PDB entry 1MCN | X-ray diffraction, 2.70 A resolution | chains A and B of the 3 polymer chains in the assembly

== Chain A (and B) ==
Molecule: Immunoglobulin lambda dimer mcg (light chain)
From: Homo sapiens
Notes: chain B of this document is another copy of the same molecule, construct and numbering; everything in this record applies to it too
Chain sequence (216 residues; row label = number of the first residue in the row):
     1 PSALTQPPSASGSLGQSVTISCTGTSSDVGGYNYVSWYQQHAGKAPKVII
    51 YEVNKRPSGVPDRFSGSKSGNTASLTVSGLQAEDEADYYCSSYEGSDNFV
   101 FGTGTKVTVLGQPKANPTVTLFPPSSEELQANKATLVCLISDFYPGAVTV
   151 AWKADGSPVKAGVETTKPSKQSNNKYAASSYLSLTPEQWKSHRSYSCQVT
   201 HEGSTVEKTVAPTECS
Sequence notes: conflict Ile20 (Phe39 in S14675), Thr23 (Ser42 in S14675), Val29 (Ile48 in S14675), 19 further conflict positions vs the reference (S14675) not listed
Disulfide bonds: Cys22-Cys90, Cys138-Cys197

== Chain A / chain B interface ==
Contacting residue pairs (58):
  Tyr38(A) - Phe99(B)
  Tyr38(A) - Phe101(B)  hydrophobic
  Gln40(A) - Gln40(B)  hydrogen bond
  Gln40(A) - Tyr89(B)
  Ala42(A) - Lys167(B)
  Lys44(A) - Tyr89(B)  hydrogen bond (backbone-side chain)
  Ala45(A) - Tyr89(B)  hydrophobic
  Ala45(A) - Gly102(B)
  Pro46(A) - Tyr89(B)
  Pro46(A) - Phe101(B)
  Val48(A) - Phe99(B)  hydrophobic
  Tyr51(A) - Ser96(B)
  Tyr51(A) - Asp97(B)
  Arg56(A) - Asp97(B)
  Pro57(A) - Asp97(B)
  Ser58(A) - Asp97(B)  hydrogen bond
  Tyr89(A) - Pro46(B)  hydrophobic
  Asp97(A) - Tyr51(B)  hydrogen bond
  Phe101(A) - Pro46(B)
  Phe101(A) - Val48(B)  hydrophobic
  Thr120(A) - Glu128(B)
  Phe122(A) - Phe122(B)  hydrophobic
  Phe122(A) - Pro123(B)
  Phe122(A) - Glu128(B)
  Phe122(A) - Thr135(B)
  Pro123(A) - Phe122(B)
  Pro123(A) - Ser125(B)
  Thr135(A) - Phe122(B)
  Val137(A) - Phe122(B)  hydrophobic
  Val137(A) - Leu139(B)  hydrophobic
  Leu139(A) - Thr135(B)
  Leu139(A) - Val137(B)  hydrophobic
  Leu139(A) - Tyr181(B)  hydrophobic
  Ser141(A) - Tyr181(B)
  Asp142(A) - Tyr181(B)  hydrogen bond
  Glu164(A) - Gln171(B)
  Glu164(A) - Ser172(B)
  Thr166(A) - Thr166(B)
  Thr166(A) - Ser169(B)
  Thr166(A) - Ala177(B)
  Lys167(A) - Ser169(B)  hydrogen bond (backbone-side chain)
  Lys167(A) - Lys170(B)
  Pro168(A) - Lys167(B)
  Ser169(A) - Thr166(B)
  Ser169(A) - Lys167(B)  hydrogen bond (side chain-backbone)
  Lys170(A) - Lys167(B)
  Gln171(A) - Glu164(B)
  Gln171(A) - Tyr181(B)  hydrogen bond
  Ala177(A) - Thr166(B)  hydrogen bond (backbone-side chain)
  Ser179(A) - Ser179(B)
  Tyr181(A) - Leu139(B)  hydrophobic
  Tyr181(A) - Ser141(B)
  Tyr181(A) - Gln171(B)  hydrogen bond
  Tyr181(A) - Ala177(B)
  Glu214(A) - Ser126(B)
  Cys215(A) - Ser126(B)
  Cys215(A) - Cys215(B)  disulfide
  Cys215(A) - Ser216(B)
Interface residues without a listed pair, chain A (44 interface residues in all): Ser96, Asn98, Leu121, Pro124, Ser125, Glu127, Glu128, Leu136, Ser172, Asn173
Interface residues without a listed pair, chain B (39 interface residues in all): Tyr38, Pro57, Asn98, Thr120, Asp142, Thr165, Asn173, Thr209
Disulfides between the chains: Cys215(A)-Cys215(B)

== Summary ==
44 residues of chain A face 39 of chain B across their interface; the contacts include 1 disulfide bond and 10
hydrogen bonds. Polar contacts include Gln40(A)-Gln40(B), Lys44(A)-Tyr89(B) and Ser58(A)-Asp97(B).
Both chains are Immunoglobulin lambda dimer mcg (light chain) (Homo sapiens). Entry 1MCN (Principles and
pitfalls in designing site directed peptide ligands) was determined by X-ray diffraction (same publication as
1MCB, 1MCC, 1MCD, 1MCE, 1MCF, 1MCH and 4 further entries).
